PDB entry 4N0G | X-ray diffraction, 2.38 A resolution | chains A and C

Chain A:
Molecule: Protein phosphatase 2C 37
From: Arabidopsis thaliana
Notes: EC 3.1.3.16
UniProtKB: P49598 (P2C37_ARATH); numbering as in UniProt (aligned over 72-399)
Sequence (328 residues; numbered 72 to 399; the number before each row is that of its first residue):
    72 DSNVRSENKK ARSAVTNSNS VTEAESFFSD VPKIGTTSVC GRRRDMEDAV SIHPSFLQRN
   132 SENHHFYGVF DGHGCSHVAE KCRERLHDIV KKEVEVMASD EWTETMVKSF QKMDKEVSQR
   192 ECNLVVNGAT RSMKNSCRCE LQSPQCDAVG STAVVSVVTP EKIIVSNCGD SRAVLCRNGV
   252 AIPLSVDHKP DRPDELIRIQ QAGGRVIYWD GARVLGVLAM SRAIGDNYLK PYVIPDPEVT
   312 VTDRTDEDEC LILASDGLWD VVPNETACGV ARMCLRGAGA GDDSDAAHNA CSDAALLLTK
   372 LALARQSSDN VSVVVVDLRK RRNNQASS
Disordered / not traced: 72-97, 191-207, 348-359, 394-399
Curated features (UniProtKB/Swiss-Prot):
  - binding site (Mn(2+)): Asp142, Gly143, Asp327, Asp331, Asp380
  - binding site (Zn(2+)): Cys146, His148, Cys208, Cys210
  - site: Trp280 (Lock)
  - mutagenesis: Gly139 (G139D: Loss of phosphatase activity. Loss of kinase activity but intact binding and repression of SRK2E; when associated with D-145), Gly145 (G145D: Insensitive to ABA and loss of phosphatase activity. Loss of kinase activity but intact binding and repression of SRK2E; when associated with D-139), Gly287 (G287E: In ahg3-1; hypersensitivity to ABA during seed germination, and loss of phosphatase activity)
Disulfides: Cys247-Cys339
Metal / ion sites: Mg2+ site 1: Asp142, Asp327, Asp380; Mg2+ site 2: Asp142, Gly143; Zn2+: Cys146, His148, Cys208, Cys210; Mg2+ site 3 near Glu175 (its only coordinating residue here); Mg2+ site 4: Asp327, Asp331
From the paper describing this entry:
  - Zn2+ coordination: Cys146, His148, Cys208, Cys210

Chain C:
Molecule: Abscisic acid receptor PYL13
From: Arabidopsis thaliana
UniProtKB: Q9SN51 (PYL13_ARATH); residue numbers follow UniProt; this construct covers 1-164
Sequence (164 residues; row label = number of the first residue in the row):
     1 MESSKQKRCR SSVVETIEAP LPLVWSILRS FDKPQAYQRF VKSCTMRSGG GGGKGGEGKG
    61 SVRDVTLVSG FPADFSTERL EELDDESHVM VVSIIGGNHR LVNYKSKTKV VASPEDMAKK
   121 TVVVESYVVD VPEGTSEEDT IFFVDNIIRY NLTSLAKLTK KMMK
Disordered / not traced: 1-5, 48-57, 116-118, 164
Metal / ion sites: Mg2+ near Asp74 (its only coordinating residue here)

Interface between chain A and chain C:
Pairs across the interface (44; chain A residue first):
  Asp116(A) - Lys42(C)  salt bridge
  Glu118(A) - Ser69(C)  hydrogen bond
  His144(A) - Ser69(C)
  Gly145(A) - Ser69(C)  hydrogen bond (backbone-side chain)
  Arg209(A) - Lys42(C)
  Ser214(A) - Lys157(C)  hydrogen bond
  Pro215(A) - Gln35(C)
  Pro215(A) - Ala36(C)
  Pro215(A) - Tyr37(C)
  Pro215(A) - Gln38(C)
  Pro215(A) - Arg39(C)
  Pro215(A) - Ser154(C)
  Gln216(A) - Gln35(C)  hydrogen bond (side chain-backbone)
  Gln216(A) - Gln38(C)  hydrogen bond (side chain-backbone)
  Gln216(A) - Arg39(C)
  Gln216(A) - Val41(C)  hydrogen bond (side chain-backbone)
  Asp218(A) - Arg39(C)
  Asp218(A) - Lys157(C)  salt bridge
  Ala219(A) - Arg39(C)
  Ala219(A) - Phe40(C)  hydrophobic
  Arg276(A) - Asp139(C)  salt bridge
  Arg276(A) - Phe142(C)
  Ile278(A) - Asp139(C)
  Ile278(A) - Phe142(C)  hydrophobic
  Tyr279(A) - Arg100(C)
  Trp280(A) - Pro72(C)
  Trp280(A) - His99(C)  hydrogen bond (side chain-backbone)
  Trp280(A) - Arg100(C)
  Trp280(A) - Leu101(C)  hydrophobic
  Trp280(A) - Phe143(C)  hydrophobic
  Arg284(A) - Gly70(C)  hydrogen bond (side chain-backbone)
  Arg284(A) - Phe71(C)
  Arg284(A) - Pro72(C)
  Leu286(A) - Phe142(C)  hydrophobic
  Leu286(A) - Asn146(C)
  Leu286(A) - Tyr150(C)
  Gly287(A) - Pro72(C)
  Gly287(A) - Phe143(C)
  Val288(A) - Gly70(C)
  Val288(A) - Pro72(C)
  Tyr299(A) - Arg39(C)
  Tyr299(A) - Phe40(C)
  Tyr299(A) - Tyr150(C)
  Leu300(A) - Tyr150(C)
Also at the interface, not in a pair above, chain A (25 interface residues in all): Arg114, Cys146, Gln213, Asp281, Leu289
Also at the interface, not in a pair above, chain C (29 interface residues in all): Ser43, Val68, Pro132, Thr135, Glu138, Thr140, Lys161
From the paper, about this interface:
  - interface residues, chain A: Arg209(A), Gln213(A), Ser214(A), Gln216(A), Asp218(A), Trp280(A)
  - interface residues, chain C: Arg39(C), Lys157(C), Lys161(C)

In short:
The interface between chain A and chain C involves 25 residues on one side and 29 on the other; the contacts
include 8 hydrogen bonds and 3 salt bridges. Polar pairs include Asp116(A)-Lys42(C), Asp218(A)-Lys157(C) and
Arg276(A)-Asp139(C). The paper reports interface residues Arg209(A), Gln213(A) and Arg39(C) among others; Zn2+
coordination by Cys146(A), His148(A) and Cys208(A) among others.
Chain A is Protein phosphatase 2C 37 and chain C is Abscisic acid receptor PYL13, both from Arabidopsis
thaliana; the structure, Crystal Structure of PYL13-PP2CA complex, was determined by X-ray diffraction.
